PDB entry 7EEB | electron microscopy, 2.90 A resolution | chains B and C of the 14 polymer chains in the assembly

# Chain B
Protein: Cation channel sperm-associated protein 2
Organism: Mus musculus
UniProtKB: A2ARP9 (CTSR2_MOUSE); residues 1-588 here = UniProt positions 1-588
Sequence (588 residues; each row starts with the number of its first residue):
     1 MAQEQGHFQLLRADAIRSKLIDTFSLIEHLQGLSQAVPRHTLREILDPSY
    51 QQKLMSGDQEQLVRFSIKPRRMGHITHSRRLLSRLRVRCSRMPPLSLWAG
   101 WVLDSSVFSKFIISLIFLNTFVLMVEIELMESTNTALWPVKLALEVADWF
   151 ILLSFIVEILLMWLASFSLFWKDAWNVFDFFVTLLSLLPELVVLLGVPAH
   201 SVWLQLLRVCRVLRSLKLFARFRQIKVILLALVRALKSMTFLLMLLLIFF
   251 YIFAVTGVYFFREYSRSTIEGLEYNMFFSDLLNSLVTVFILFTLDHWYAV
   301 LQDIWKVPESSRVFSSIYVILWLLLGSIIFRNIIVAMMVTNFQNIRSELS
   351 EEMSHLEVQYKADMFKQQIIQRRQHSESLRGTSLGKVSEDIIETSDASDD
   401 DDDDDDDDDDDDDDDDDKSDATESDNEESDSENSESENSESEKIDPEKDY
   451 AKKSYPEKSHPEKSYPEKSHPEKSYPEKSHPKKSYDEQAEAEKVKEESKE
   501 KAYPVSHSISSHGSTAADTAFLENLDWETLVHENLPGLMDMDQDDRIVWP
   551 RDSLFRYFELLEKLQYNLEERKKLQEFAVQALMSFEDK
Unresolved in the structure: 1-93, 375-588

# Chain C
Protein: Cation channel sperm-associated protein 3
Organism: Mus musculus
UniProtKB: Q80W99 (CTSR3_MOUSE); numbering as in UniProt (aligned over 1-395)
Sequence (395 residues; row label = number of the first residue in the row):
     1 MSQHFHHNPVRVKSGSLFATASEALQARLSKIKRKDKECQAYFRKVIKST
    51 FFQIVMITTVTTNSFLLVLGTNYDIQFEFFRTFEVSELFFVSVYVCEFLM
   101 KVYVDPITYWKDGYNILDVIILIILTIPYLLRKIKGNHSAYLHFADGIQS
   151 LRILKLISYSRGIRTLIIAVGETVYTVASVLTLLFLLMFVFAILGFCLFG
   201 VTDRGDLENWGNLASAFFTLFSLATVDGWTDLQEELDKRKFTVSRAFTIL
   251 FILLASFIFLNMFVGVMIMHTEDSMKKFERDLTLERNLAIMEEKQIILKR
   301 QQEEVNRLMNTQKSGSMNFIDMVEGFKKTLRHTDPMVLDDFSTSLSFIDI
   351 YLVTLDNQDVIVSKLQELYCEIVNVLSLMLEDMPKESSSSLSGLS
Unresolved in the structure: 1-37, 316-395

# Chain B / chain C interface
Pairs across the interface - 56 pairs, chain B then chain C:
  Phe-241(B) / Gly-162(C)
  Phe-241(B) / Ile-163(C)  hydrophobic
  Phe-241(B) / Leu-166(C)
  Leu-242(B) / Leu-166(C)
  Met-244(B) / Ile-163(C)  hydrophobic
  Leu-245(B) / Ile-157(C)  hydrophobic
  Leu-245(B) / Leu-166(C)  hydrophobic
  Tyr-251(B) / Ser-64(C)  hydrogen bond (side chain-backbone)
  Tyr-251(B) / Leu-67(C)
  Tyr-251(B) / Val-68(C)  hydrophobic
  Tyr-251(B) / Ser-150(C)
  Tyr-251(B) / Ile-153(C)  hydrophobic
  Ile-252(B) / Ser-150(C)  hydrogen bond (backbone-side chain)
  Ile-252(B) / Leu-151(C)  hydrophobic
  Ile-252(B) / Ile-153(C)  hydrophobic
  Val-255(B) / Thr-71(C)
  Val-255(B) / Ser-150(C)
  Thr-256(B) / Gly-147(C)  hydrogen bond (side chain-backbone)
  Thr-256(B) / Ser-150(C)
  Val-258(B) / Thr-71(C)
  Tyr-259(B) / Gly-70(C)  hydrogen bond (side chain-backbone)
  Tyr-259(B) / Thr-71(C)
  Tyr-259(B) / His-143(C)
  Tyr-259(B) / Asp-146(C)
  Tyr-259(B) / Gly-147(C)
  Phe-260(B) / Phe-144(C)
  Glu-263(B) / His-143(C)  salt bridge
  Glu-263(B) / Phe-144(C)
  Leu-281(B) / Val-68(C)  hydrophobic
  Leu-294(B) / Thr-225(C)
  Leu-294(B) / Asp-227(C)
  Asp-295(B) / Asp-227(C)
  His-296(B) / Asp-227(C)  hydrogen bond (backbone-side chain)
  Trp-297(B) / Phe-221(C)  hydrophobic
  Trp-297(B) / Ser-222(C)
  Trp-297(B) / Thr-225(C)  hydrogen bond
  Trp-297(B) / Asp-227(C)
  Tyr-298(B) / Phe-218(C)  hydrophobic
  Leu-301(B) / Phe-218(C)  hydrophobic
  Trp-305(B) / Phe-218(C)  hydrophobic
  Phe-314(B) / Tyr-141(C)  hydrophobic
  Phe-314(B) / Phe-144(C)  hydrophobic
  Ser-316(B) / Phe-218(C)
  Ile-328(B) / Thr-225(C)
  Asn-332(B) / Phe-263(C)
  Asn-332(B) / Val-264(C)
  Ile-333(B) / Val-170(C)  hydrophobic
  Ile-333(B) / Met-267(C)  hydrophobic
  Val-335(B) / Val-264(C)  hydrophobic
  Ala-336(B) / Met-267(C)
  Ala-336(B) / Ile-268(C)  hydrophobic
  Ala-336(B) / Thr-271(C)
  Met-337(B) / Met-275(C)  hydrophobic
  Val-339(B) / Ile-268(C)  hydrophobic
  Thr-340(B) / Glu-272(C)
  Gln-343(B) / Glu-272(C)
Interface residues without a listed pair, chain B (39 interface residues in all): Ile-248, Phe-253, Arg-262, Ile-320, Leu-323, Leu-324, Ile-329, Asn-344
Interface residues without a listed pair, chain C (37 interface residues in all): Ile-148, Leu-154, Leu-181, Asn-209, Thr-219, Leu-260, Glu-279

# In short
39 residues of chain B and 37 residues of chain C are in contact, with 6 hydrogen bonds and 1 salt bridge.
Polar pairs include Glu-263(B)/His-143(C), Tyr-251(B)/Ser-64(C) and Ile-252(B)/Ser-150(C).
Here chain B is Cation channel sperm-associated protein 2 and chain C is Cation channel sperm-associated
protein 3, both from Mus musculus. Entry 7EEB (Structure of the CatSpermasome) was determined by electron
microscopy.
